Entry 3CME (X-ray diffraction, 2.95 A resolution); this record covers chains L and 0 of the 33 polymer chains in the assembly.

== Chain L ==
Name: 50S ribosomal protein L15P
From: Haloarcula marismortui
Reference sequence: P12737 (RL15_HALMA); residues 0-164 here correspond to UniProt positions 1-165 (UniProt number = residue number + 1)
Amino-acid sequence (165 residues; row label = number of the first residue in the row; numbering starts at 0):
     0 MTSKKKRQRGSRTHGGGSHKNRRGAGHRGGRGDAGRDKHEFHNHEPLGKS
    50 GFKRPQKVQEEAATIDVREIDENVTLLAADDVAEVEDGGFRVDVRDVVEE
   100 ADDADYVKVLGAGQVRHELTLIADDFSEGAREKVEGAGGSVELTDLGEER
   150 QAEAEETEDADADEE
Not modelled in the structure: 0, 84-88, 151-164
Ion coordination: Sr2+ near Asp36 (its only coordinating residue here)

== Chain 0 ==
Molecule: 50S ribosomal RNA
From: Haloarcula marismortui
Sequence (2923 nucleotides; row label = number of the first residue in the row):
     1 GUUGGCUACUAUGCCAGCUGGUGGAUUGCUCGGCUCAGGCGCUGAUGAAG
    51 GACGUGCCAAGCUGCGAUAAGCUGUGGGGAGCCGCACGGAGGCGAAGAAC
   101 CACAGAUUUCCGAAUGAGAAUCUCUCUAACAAUUGCUUCGCGCAAUGAGG
   151 AACCCCGAGAACUGAAACAUCUCAGUAUCGGGAGGAACAGAAAACGCAAC
   201 GUGAUGUCGUUAGUAACCGCGAGUGAACGCGAUACAGCCCAAACCGAAGC
   251 CCUCACGGGCAAUGUGGUGUCAGGGCUACCUCUCAUCAGCCGACCGUCUU
   301 CACGAAGUCUCUUGGAAUAGAGCGUGAUACAGGGUGACAACCCCGUACUG
   351 AAGACCAGUACGCUGUGCGGUAGUGCCAGAGUAGCGGGGGUUGGAUAUCC
   401 CUCGCGAAUAACGCAGGCAUCGACUGCGAAGGCUAAACACAACCUGAGAC
   451 CGAUAGUGAACAAGUAGUGUGAACGAACGCUGCAAAGUACCCUCAGAAGG
   501 GAGGCGAAAUAGAGCAUGAAAUCAGUUGGCGAUCGAGCGACAGGGCAUAC
   551 AAGGUCCCUUGACGAAUGACCGAGACGCGAGUCUCCAGUAAGACUCACGG
   601 GAAGCCGAUGUUCUGUCGUACGUUUUGAAAAACGAGCCAGGGAGUGUGUC
   651 UGUAUGGCAAGUCUAACCGGAGUAUCCGGGGAGGCACAGGGAAACCGACA
   701 UGGCCGCAGGGCUUUGCCCGAGGGCCGCCGUCUUCAAGGGCGGGGAGCCA
   751 UGUGGACACGACCCGAAUCCGGACGAUCUACGCAUGGACAAGAUGAAGCG
   801 UGCCGAAAGGCACGUGGAAGUCUGUUAGAGUUGGUGUCCUACAAUACCCU
   851 CUCGUGAUCUAUGUGUAGGGGUGAAAGGCCCAUCGAGUCCGGCAACAGCU
   901 GGUUCCAAUCGAAACAUGUCGAAGCAUGACCUCCGCCGAGGUAGUCUGUG
   951 AGGUAGAGCGACCGAUUGGUGUGUCCGCCUCCGAGAGGAGUCGGCACACC
  1001 UGUCAAACUCCAAACUUACAGACGCUGUUUGACGCGGGGAUUCCGGUGCG
  1051 CGGGGUAAGCCUGUGUACCAGGAGGGGAACAACCCAGAGAUAGGUUAAGG
  1101 UCCCCAAGUGUGGAUUAAGUGUAAUCCUCUGAAGGUGGUCUCGAGCCCUA
  1151 GACAGCCGGGAGGUGAGCUUAGAAGCAGCUACCCUCUAAGAAAAGCGUAA
  1201 CAGCUUACCGGCCGAGGUUUGAGGCGCCCAAAAUGAUCGGGACUCAAAUC
  1251 CACCACCGAGACCUGUCCGUACCACUCAUACUGGUAAUCGAGUAGAUUGG
  1301 CGCUCUAAUUGGAUGGAAGCAGGGGCGAGAGCUCCUGUGGACCGAUUAGU
  1351 GACGAAAAUCCUGGCCAUAGUAGCAGCGAUAGUCGGGUGAGAACCCCGAC
  1401 GGCCUAAUGGAUAAGGGUUCCUCAGCACUGCUGAUCAGCUGAGGGUUAGC
  1451 CGGUCCUAAGUCUCACCGCAACUCGACUGAGACGAAAUGGGAAACAGGUU
  1501 AAUAUUCCUGUGCCAUCAUGCAGUGAAAGUUGACGCCCUGGGGUCGAUCA
  1551 CGCCGGGCAUUCGCCCGGUCGAACCGUCCAACUCCGUGGAAGCCGUAAUG
  1601 GCAGGAAGCGGACGAACGGCGGCAUAGGGAAACGUGAUUCAACCUGGGGC
  1651 CCAUGAAAAGACGAGCAUGAUGUCCGUACCGAGAACCGACACAGGUGUCC
  1701 AUGGCGGCGAAAGCCAAGGCCUGUCGGGAGCAACCAACGUUAGGGAAUUC
  1751 GGCAAGUUAGUCCCGUACCUUCGGAAGAAGGGAUGCCUGCUCCGGAACGG
  1801 AGCAGGUCGCAGUGACUCGGAAGCUCGGACUGUCUAGUAACAACAUAGGU
  1851 GACCGCAAAUCCGCAAGGACUCGUACGGUCACUGAAUCCUGCCCAGUGCA
  1901 GGUAUCUGAACACCUCGUACAAGAGGACGAAGGACCUGUCAACGGCGGGG
  1951 GUAACUAUGACCCUCUUAAGGUAGCGUAGUACCUUGCCGCAUCAGUAGCG
  2001 GCUUGCAUGAAUGGAUUAACCAGAGCUUCACUGUCCCAACGUUGGGCCCG
  2051 GUGAACUGUACAUUCCAGUGCGGAGUCUGGAGACACCCAGGGGGAAGCGA
  2101 AGACCCUAUGGAGCUUUACUGCAGGCUGUCGCUGAGACGUGGUCGCCGAU
  2151 GUGCAGCAUAGGUAGGAGUCGUUACAGAGGUACCCGCGCUAGCGGGCCAC
  2201 CCAGACAACAGUGAAAUACUACCCGUCGGUGACUGCGACUCUCACUCCGG
  2251 GAGGAGGACACCGAUAGCCGGGCAGUUUGACUGGGGCGGUACGCGCUCGA
  2301 AAAGAUAUCGAGCGCGCCCUAUGGUCAUCUCAGCCGGGACAGAGACCCGG
  2351 CGAAGAGUGCAAGAGCAAAAGAUGACUUGACAGUGUUCUUCCCAACGAGG
  2401 AACGCUGACGCGAAAGCGUGGUCUAGCGAACCAAUUAGCCUGCUUGAUGC
  2451 GGGCAAUUGAUGACAGAAAAGCUACCCUAGGGAUAACAGAGUCGUCACUC
  2501 GCAAGAGCACAUAUCGACCGAGUGGCUUGCUACCUCGAUGUCGGUUCCCU
  2551 CCAUCCUGCCCGUGCAGAAGCGGGCAAGGGUGAGGUUGUUCGCCUAUUAA
  2601 AGGAGGUCGUGAGCUGGGUUUAGACCGUCGUGAGACAGGUCGGCUGCUAU
  2651 CUACUGGGUGUGUAAUGGUGUCUGACAAGAACGACCGUAUAGUACGAGAG
  2701 GAACUACGGUUGGUGGCCACUGGUGUACCGGUUGUUCGAGAGAGCACGUG
  2751 CCGGGUAGCCACGCCACACGGGGUAAGAGCUGAACGCAUCUAAGCUCGAA
  2801 ACCCACUUGGAAAAGAGACACCGCCGAGGUCCCGCGUACAAGACGCGGUC
  2851 GAUAGACUCGGGGUGUGCGCGUCGAGGUAACGAGACGUUAAGCCCACGAG
  2901 CACUAACAGACCAAAGCCAUCAU
Not modelled in the structure: 1-9, 126-127, 715, 971-998, 1560, 1952-1963, 2137-2236, 2339-2343, 2665-2666, 2915-2923
Modified / non-standard residues: 1MA (6-hydro-1-methyladenosine-5'-monophosphate) at position 628, OMU (o2'-methyluridine 5'-monophosphate) at position 2587, OMG (o2'-methylguanosine-5'-monophosphate) at position 2588, UR3 (3-methyluridine-5'-monophoshate) at position 2619, PSU (pseudouridine-5'-monophosphate) at position 2621
Ion coordination: Na+ site 1: C40, G41; Na+ site 2: G56, A59, G61; Sr2+ site 1 near C85 (its only coordinating residue here); Na+ site 3: U107, U108; Na+ site 4: C130, U146; Mg2+ site 1: A165, C168; Na+ site 5: A165, A166; Mg2+ site 2 near A166 (its only coordinating residue here); Na+ site 6: U170, C218, G221; Na+ site 7: G196, A415, G416; Na+ site 8: U308, U335, C342 (shared with 2 residues of chain T); Na+ site 9: G386, U402; 34 more Na+ sites not listed; 15 more Sr2+ sites not listed; 15 more Mg2+ sites not listed
Ligand contacts: 6-aminohexanoic acid / phenylalanine: G2102, C2104, A2486, G2540, U2620, PSU_2621
What the authors report for this chain:
  - binding site for the 3-nt RNA strand: G2284, G2285, A2486, A2637
  - binding site for the 3-nt RNA strand: OMG_2588, U2589, U2590, G2618
  - conformationally variable residues (loop rearrangement): G2618 to U2620

== Chain L / chain 0 interface ==
Contacting residue pairs (168):
  Thr1(L) - G1300(0)  hydrogen bond to the base
  Lys3(L) - G754(0)  phosphate contact
  Lys3(L) - G755(0)  salt bridge to the phosphate
  Lys3(L) - G1039(0)  sugar contact
  Lys3(L) - A1296(0)  salt bridge to the phosphate
  Lys3(L) - U1297(0)  salt bridge to the phosphate
  Lys4(L) - G644(0)  phosphate contact
  Lys4(L) - U645(0)  phosphate contact
  Lys4(L) - G754(0)  salt bridge to the phosphate
  Lys5(L) - C905(0)  hydrogen bond to the base
  Lys5(L) - C1301(0)  base contact
  Lys5(L) - G1302(0)  hydrogen bond to the base
  Lys5(L) - C1353(0)  hydrogen bond to the base
  Lys5(L) - G1354(0)  hydrogen bond to the base
  Arg6(L) - C905(0)  base contact
  Arg6(L) - C906(0)  base contact
  Arg6(L) - A907(0)  base contact
  Arg6(L) - U1298(0)  hydrogen bond to the base
  Arg6(L) - G1299(0)  hydrogen bond to the base
  Gln7(L) - U904(0)  phosphate contact
  Arg8(L) - G644(0)  salt bridge to the phosphate
  Arg8(L) - U904(0)  hydrogen bond to the base
  Arg8(L) - C905(0)  base contact
  Arg8(L) - G1354(0)  salt bridge to the phosphate
  Gly9(L) - U904(0)  hydrogen bond to the phosphate
  Ser10(L) - U904(0)  hydrogen bond to the phosphate
  Arg11(L) - U623(0)  hydrogen bond to the phosphate
  Arg11(L) - G902(0)  salt bridge to the phosphate
  Arg11(L) - U903(0)  salt bridge to the phosphate
  Arg11(L) - U904(0)  hydrogen bond to the phosphate
  Thr12(L) - U903(0)  base contact
  Thr12(L) - G1295(0)  hydrogen bond to the phosphate
  His13(L) - G644(0)  hydrogen bond to the base
  His13(L) - U903(0)  sugar contact
  Gly14(L) - U1041(0)  sugar contact
  Gly14(L) - G1295(0)  hydrogen bond to the phosphate
  Gly15(L) - G1295(0)  hydrogen bond to the phosphate
  Gly16(L) - U1041(0)  phosphate contact
  Gly16(L) - A1294(0)  phosphate contact
  Gly16(L) - G1295(0)  hydrogen bond to the phosphate
  Ser17(L) - U1042(0)  phosphate contact
  His18(L) - U624(0)  salt bridge to the phosphate
  His18(L) - G901(0)  salt bridge to the phosphate
  His18(L) - G902(0)  salt bridge to the phosphate
  His18(L) - U903(0)  base contact
  Lys19(L) - U624(0)  hydrogen bond to the phosphate
  Lys19(L) - U625(0)  salt bridge to the phosphate
  Lys19(L) - U900(0)  salt bridge to the phosphate
  Lys19(L) - G901(0)  phosphate contact
  Asn20(L) - U1042(0)  hydrogen bond to the phosphate
  Arg21(L) - G644(0)  hydrogen bond to the base
  Arg21(L) - C762(0)  hydrogen bond to the base
  Arg22(L) - G898(0)  phosphate contact
  Arg22(L) - C899(0)  salt bridge to the phosphate
  Arg22(L) - U900(0)  salt bridge to the phosphate
  Gly23(L) - A897(0)  phosphate contact
  Gly23(L) - G898(0)  hydrogen bond to the phosphate
  Ala24(L) - A166(0)  base contact
  Ala24(L) - A897(0)  hydrogen bond to the phosphate
  Ala24(L) - G898(0)  hydrogen bond to the phosphate
  Gly25(L) - A166(0)  base contact
  Gly25(L) - G898(0)  hydrogen bond to the phosphate
  Gly25(L) - G924(0)  hydrogen bond to the sugar
  Gly25(L) - C925(0)  phosphate contact
  His26(L) - G898(0)  phosphate contact
  His26(L) - C925(0)  salt bridge to the phosphate
  Arg27(L) - C757(0)  salt bridge to the phosphate
  Arg27(L) - A758(0)  salt bridge to the phosphate
  Gly28(L) - A166(0)  base contact
  Gly28(L) - C925(0)  sugar contact
  Gly29(L) - A165(0)  phosphate contact
  Gly29(L) - A166(0)  hydrogen bond to the base
  Arg30(L) - G164(0)  phosphate contact
  Arg30(L) - A165(0)  hydrogen bond to the phosphate
  Arg30(L) - A758(0)  phosphate contact
  Arg30(L) - C759(0)  salt bridge to the phosphate
  Arg30(L) - A761(0)  salt bridge to the phosphate
  Arg30(L) - C896(0)  hydrogen bond to the phosphate
  Arg30(L) - A897(0)  salt bridge to the phosphate
  Gly31(L) - G223(0)  phosphate contact
  Gly31(L) - C757(0)  phosphate contact
  Gly31(L) - A758(0)  hydrogen bond to the phosphate
  Asp32(L) - A222(0)  hydrogen bond to the phosphate
  Asp32(L) - G223(0)  hydrogen bond to the phosphate
  Ala33(L) - A166(0)  sugar contact
  Gly34(L) - A166(0)  hydrogen bond to the phosphate
  Arg35(L) - G221(0)  hydrogen bond to the phosphate
  Arg35(L) - A222(0)  salt bridge to the phosphate
  Lys37(L) - U919(0)  hydrogen bond to the phosphate
  Lys37(L) - C920(0)  salt bridge to the phosphate
  Lys37(L) - G2466(0)  phosphate contact
  Lys37(L) - A2467(0)  phosphate contact
  His38(L) - A166(0)  base contact
  His38(L) - G918(0)  hydrogen bond to the base
  His38(L) - U919(0)  sugar contact
  His38(L) - G924(0)  base contact
  His38(L) - C925(0)  base contact
  His38(L) - A926(0)  sugar contact
  Glu39(L) - C925(0)  hydrogen bond to the sugar
  Glu39(L) - A926(0)  sugar contact
  Phe40(L) - G918(0)  sugar contact
  Phe40(L) - C2396(0)  sugar contact
  Phe40(L) - A2465(0)  base contact
  His41(L) - A926(0)  hydrogen bond to the base
  His41(L) - U927(0)  hydrogen bond to the sugar
  Leu46(L) - G221(0)  phosphate contact
  Leu46(L) - A2430(0)  sugar contact
  Gly47(L) - G221(0)  hydrogen bond to the phosphate
  Gly47(L) - A2430(0)  hydrogen bond to the sugar
  Gly47(L) - C2431(0)  phosphate contact
  Lys48(L) - C220(0)  sugar contact
  Lys48(L) - C2431(0)  hydrogen bond to the phosphate
  Lys48(L) - C2432(0)  salt bridge to the phosphate
  Ser49(L) - C2454(0)  phosphate contact
  Gly50(L) - A692(0)  sugar contact
  Gly50(L) - G2453(0)  hydrogen bond to the phosphate
  Gly50(L) - C2454(0)  hydrogen bond to the phosphate
  Phe51(L) - A692(0)  hydrogen bond to the sugar
  Phe51(L) - A693(0)  sugar contact
  Phe51(L) - U2441(0)  sugar contact
  Phe51(L) - G2452(0)  base contact
  Phe51(L) - G2453(0)  sugar contact
  Lys52(L) - A215(0)  salt bridge to the phosphate
  Lys52(L) - A216(0)  salt bridge to the phosphate
  Arg53(L) - A693(0)  phosphate contact
  Arg53(L) - A694(0)  salt bridge to the phosphate
  Arg53(L) - U2441(0)  hydrogen bond to the phosphate
  Arg53(L) - G2442(0)  salt bridge to the phosphate
  Pro54(L) - G2442(0)  sugar contact
  Pro54(L) - C2443(0)  base contact
  Gln55(L) - U214(0)  sugar contact
  Gln55(L) - A215(0)  sugar contact
  Lys56(L) - G196(0)  hydrogen bond to the sugar
  Lys56(L) - C197(0)  phosphate contact
  Lys56(L) - G416(0)  phosphate contact
  Lys56(L) - G417(0)  salt bridge to the phosphate
  Lys56(L) - C2443(0)  hydrogen bond to the phosphate
  Lys56(L) - U2444(0)  salt bridge to the phosphate
  Val57(L) - G2442(0)  phosphate contact
  Val57(L) - C2443(0)  sugar contact
  Thr63(L) - G697(0)  base contact
  Asp65(L) - A688(0)  hydrogen bond to the base
  Arg67(L) - A700(0)  base contact
  Arg67(L) - G745(0)  base contact
  Asp70(L) - A700(0)  hydrogen bond to the base
  Glu71(L) - A700(0)  base contact
  Glu71(L) - G745(0)  hydrogen bond to the base
  Glu99(L) - C687(0)  base contact
  Lys107(L) - G697(0)  salt bridge to the phosphate
  Leu109(L) - A688(0)  base contact
  Leu109(L) - G697(0)  base contact
  Leu109(L) - A698(0)  phosphate contact
  Gly110(L) - A698(0)  hydrogen bond to the phosphate
  Ala111(L) - A688(0)  base contact
  Ala111(L) - A698(0)  sugar contact
  Ala111(L) - C699(0)  phosphate contact
  Gly112(L) - C699(0)  hydrogen bond to the phosphate
  Gly112(L) - A700(0)  phosphate contact
  Gln113(L) - A700(0)  hydrogen bond to the base
  Gln113(L) - U701(0)  hydrogen bond to the phosphate
  Val114(L) - A700(0)  base contact
  Arg115(L) - A700(0)  base contact
  Arg115(L) - U701(0)  salt bridge to the phosphate
  Ser126(L) - G697(0)  phosphate contact
  Ser126(L) - A698(0)  hydrogen bond to the phosphate
  Glu127(L) - G697(0)  hydrogen bond to the phosphate
  Gly128(L) - A698(0)  phosphate contact
  Lys132(L) - C699(0)  salt bridge to the phosphate
Interface residues without a listed pair, chain L (75 interface residues in all): Ser2, Asp36, Glu59, Phe125, Ala129, Arg149
Interface residues without a listed pair, chain 0 (92 interface residues in all): A686, C695, C696, U753, C763, A2429, C2440, A2483

== In short ==
The interface between chain L and chain 0 involves 75 residues on one side and 92 on the other, with 57
hydrogen bonds and 33 salt bridges. Polar pairs include Thr1(L)-G1300(0), Lys5(L)-C905(0) and
Lys5(L)-G1302(0). From the paper: a binding site for the 3-nt RNA strand at G2284(0), G2285(0) and A2486(0)
among others; conformational variability at G2618(0).
Chain L is 50S ribosomal protein L15P and chain 0 is 50S ribosomal RNA, both from Haloarcula marismortui; the
structure, The Structure of CA and CCA-PHE-CAP-BIO Bound to the Large Ribosomal Subunit of Haloarcula
Marismortui, was determined by X-ray diffraction (same publication as 3CMA).
